Entry 7NKL (electron microscopy, 3.67 A resolution); this record covers chains B and d of the 8 polymer chains in the assembly.

[Chain B]
Protein: ATP synthase subunit alpha
From: Mycolicibacterium smegmatis (strain ATCC 700084 / mc(2)155)
Notes: EC 7.1.2.2
UniProt: A0R202 (ATPA_MYCS2); residue numbers follow UniProt; this construct covers 1-548
Sequence (548 residues; numbered 1 to 548; the number before each row is that of its first residue):
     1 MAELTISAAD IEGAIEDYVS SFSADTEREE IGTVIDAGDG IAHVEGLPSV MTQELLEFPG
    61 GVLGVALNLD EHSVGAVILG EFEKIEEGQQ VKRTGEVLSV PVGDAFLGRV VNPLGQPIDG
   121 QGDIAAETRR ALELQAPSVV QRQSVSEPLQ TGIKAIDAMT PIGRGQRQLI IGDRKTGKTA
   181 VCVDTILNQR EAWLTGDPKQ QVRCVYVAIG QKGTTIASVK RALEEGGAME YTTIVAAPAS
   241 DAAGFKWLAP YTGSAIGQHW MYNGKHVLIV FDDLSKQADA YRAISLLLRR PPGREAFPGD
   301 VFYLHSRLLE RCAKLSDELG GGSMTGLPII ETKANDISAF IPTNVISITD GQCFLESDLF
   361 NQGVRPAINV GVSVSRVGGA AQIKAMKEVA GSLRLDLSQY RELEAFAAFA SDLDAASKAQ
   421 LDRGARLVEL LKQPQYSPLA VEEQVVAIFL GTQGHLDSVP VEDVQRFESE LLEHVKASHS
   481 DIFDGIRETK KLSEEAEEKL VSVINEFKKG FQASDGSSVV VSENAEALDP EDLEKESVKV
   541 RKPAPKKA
Unresolved in the structure: 1-4, 23-30, 37-42, 50-69, 75-86, 89-548
Curated features (UniProtKB/Swiss-Prot):
  - binding site (ATP): Gly172 to Thr179
  - site: Ser373 (Required for activity)

[Chain d]
Protein: ATP synthase subunit b-delta
From: Mycolicibacterium smegmatis (strain ATCC 700084 / mc(2)155)
UniProt: A0R203 (ATPFD_MYCS2); numbering as in UniProt (aligned over 1-445)
Sequence (445 residues; row label = number of the first residue in the row):
     1 MSIFIGQLIG FAVIAFIIVK WVVPPVRTLM RNQQEAVRAA LAESAEAAKK LADADAMHAK
    61 ALADAKAESE KVTEEAKQDS ERIAAQLSEQ AGSEAERIKA QGAQQIQLMR QQLIRQLRTG
   121 LGAEAVNKAA EIVRAHVADP QAQSATVDRF LSELEQMAPS SVVIDTAATS RLRAASRQSL
   181 AALVEKFDSV AGGLDADGLT NLADELASVA KLLLSETALN KHLAEPTDDS APKVRLLERL
   241 LSDKVSATTL DLLRTAVSNR WSTESNLIDA VEHTARLALL KRAEIAGEVD EVEEQLFRFG
   301 RVLDAEPRLS ALLSDYTTPA EGRVALLDKA LTGRPGVNQT AAALLSQTVG LLRGERADEA
   361 VIDLAELAVS RRGEVVAHVS AAAELSDAQR TRLTEVLSRI YGRPVSVQLH VDPELLGGLS
   421 ITVGDEVIDG SIASRLAAAQ TGLPD
Unresolved in the structure: 1-110, 162-168, 445

[Interface between chain B and chain d]
Pairs across the interface (22):
  Thr5(B) - Ser208(d)  hydrogen bond
  Thr5(B) - Leu212(d)
  Ile6(B) - Lys244(d)  hydrogen bond (backbone-side chain)
  Ser7(B) - Leu212(d)
  Ile11(B) - Glu216(d)
  Ile11(B) - Leu240(d)  hydrophobic
  Ala14(B) - Arg239(d)
  Ala14(B) - Leu240(d)  hydrophobic
  Ile15(B) - Leu219(d)
  Ile15(B) - His222(d)
  Asp17(B) - Arg239(d)  salt bridge
  Tyr18(B) - His222(d)
  Tyr18(B) - Glu225(d)  hydrogen bond
  Tyr18(B) - Pro232(d)  hydrophobic
  Tyr18(B) - Lys233(d)
  Val19(B) - His222(d)
  Ser21(B) - Pro232(d)
  Phe22(B) - Glu225(d)
  Ile31(B) - Asp228(d)
  Glu45(B) - Pro226(d)
  Glu45(B) - Arg260(d)  salt bridge
  His72(B) - Lys221(d)
Also at the interface, not in a pair above, chain d (21 interface residues in all): Glu205, Val209, Ala218, Thr227, Leu236, Val245

[In short]
Chain B and chain d form an interface of 14 and 21 residues respectively, with 3 hydrogen bonds and 2 salt
bridges. Polar pairs include Asp17(B)-Arg239(d), Glu45(B)-Arg260(d) and Thr5(B)-Ser208(d). From UniProt: 8
ATP-binding residues on chain B.
Here chain B is ATP synthase subunit alpha and chain d is ATP synthase subunit b-delta, both from
Mycolicibacterium smegmatis (strain ATCC 700084 / mc(2)155). Entry 7NKL (Mycobacterium smegmatis ATP synthase
b-delta state 2) was determined by electron microscopy, deposited together with 7NJK, 7NJL, 7NJM, 7NJN, 7NJO,
7NJP and 20 further entries.
